PDB entry 6R25 | electron microscopy, 4.61 A resolution (low resolution: residue-level contacts below are approximate; hydrogen-bond / salt-bridge calls are withheld) | chains F and I of the 13 polymer chains in the assembly

# Chain F
Molecule: H4
Organism: Xenopus laevis
Chain sequence (102 residues; row label = number of the first residue in the row):
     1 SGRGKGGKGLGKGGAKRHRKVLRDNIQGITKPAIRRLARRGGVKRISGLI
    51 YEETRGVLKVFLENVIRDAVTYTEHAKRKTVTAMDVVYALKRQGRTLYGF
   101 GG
Disordered / not traced: 1-22

# Chain I
Molecule: 147-nt DNA strand
Sequence (147 nucleotides; row label = number of the first residue in the row; numbers below 1 keep their minus sign (DA-73 is residue -73)):
   -73 ATCGGATGTATATATCTGACACGTGCCTGGAGACTAGGGAGTAATCCCCT
   -23 TGGCGGTTAAAACGCGGGGGACAGCGCGTACGTGCGTTTAAGCGGTGCTA
    27 GAGCTGTCTACGACCAATTGAGCGGCCTCGGCACCGGGATTCTCGAT

# Chain F / chain I interface
Pairs across the interface - 11 pairs, chain F then chain I:
  Arg45(F) - DC7(I)
  Arg45(F) - DG8(I)
  Ile46(F) - DC7(I)
  Ile46(F) - DG8(I)
  Ser47(F) - DC7(I)
  Gly48(F) - DC7(I)
  Arg78(F) - DA28(I)
  Lys79(F) - DG27(I)
  Lys79(F) - DA28(I)
  Thr80(F) - DG27(I)
  Thr80(F) - DA28(I)
Interface residues without a listed pair, chain F (10 interface residues in all): Arg35, Arg39, Tyr51
Interface residues without a listed pair, chain I (7 interface residues in all): DA6, DT9, DG29

# Summary
10 residues of chain F and 7 residues of chain I are in contact.
Here chain F is H4 (Xenopus laevis) and chain I is a 147-nt DNA strand. Entry 6R25 (Structure of
LSD2/NPAC-linker/nucleosome core particle complex: Class 3) was determined by electron microscopy, deposited
together with 6R1T and 6R1U.
